4CEU - chains A and B of the 3 polymer chains in the assembly; structure by X-ray diffraction, 1.58 A resolution.

== Chain A ==
Protein: Urease subunit gamma
From: Sporosarcina pasteurii
Notes: EC 3.5.1.5
UniProtKB: P41022 (URE3_BACPA); residues 1-100 here = UniProt positions 1-100
Sequence (100 residues; numbered 1 to 100; the number before each row is that of its first residue):
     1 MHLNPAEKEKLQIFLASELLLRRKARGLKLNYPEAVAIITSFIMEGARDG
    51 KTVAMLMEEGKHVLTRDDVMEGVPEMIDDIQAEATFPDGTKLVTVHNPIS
Modified residues: Met1 (n-carboxymethionine; CXM)

== Chain B ==
Protein: Urease subunit beta
From: Sporosarcina pasteurii
Notes: EC 3.5.1.5
UniProtKB: P41021 (URE2_BACPA); numbering as in UniProt (aligned over 1-126)
Sequence (126 residues; each row starts with the number of its first residue):
     1 MSNNNYIVPGEYRVAEGEIEINAGREKTTIRVSNTGDRPIQVGSHIHFVE
    51 VNKELLFDRAEGIGRRLNIPSGTAARFEPGEEMEVELTELGGNREVFGIS
   101 DLTNGSVDNKELILQRAKELGYKGVE
Unresolved in the structure: 1-4

== Chain A / chain B interface ==
Residue-residue contacts - 11 pairs, chain A then chain B:
  Arg66(A) - Tyr6(B)  hydrogen bond
  Glu71(A) - Asn5(B)
  Glu71(A) - Tyr6(B)
  Glu71(A) - Ile7(B)  hydrogen bond (side chain-backbone)
  Gly72(A) - Tyr6(B)  hydrogen bond (backbone-side chain)
  Gly72(A) - Ile7(B)
  Gly72(A) - Pro9(B)
  Pro74(A) - Tyr6(B)
  Glu75(A) - Tyr6(B)  hydrogen bond
  Glu75(A) - Val8(B)
  Met76(A) - Pro9(B)  hydrophobic

== Overview ==
The interface between chain A and chain B involves 6 residues on one side and 5 on the other, with 4 hydrogen
bonds. Polar contacts include Arg66(A)-Tyr6(B), Glu71(A)-Ile7(B) and Gly72(A)-Tyr6(B).
Here chain A is Urease subunit gamma and chain B is Urease subunit beta, both from Sporosarcina pasteurii.
Entry 4CEU (1.58 A resolution native Sporosarcina pasteurii urease) was determined by X-ray diffraction (same
publication as 4CEX).
